Entry 6ZN1 (X-ray diffraction, 1.75 A resolution); this record covers chain AAA.

== Chain AAA ==
Protein: Trehalose phosphorylase/synthase
Source organism: Thermoproteus uzoniensis
Reference sequence: F2L613 (F2L613_THEU7); residue numbers follow UniProt; this construct covers 1-400
Chain sequence (400 residues; numbered 1 to 400; the number before each row is that of its first residue):
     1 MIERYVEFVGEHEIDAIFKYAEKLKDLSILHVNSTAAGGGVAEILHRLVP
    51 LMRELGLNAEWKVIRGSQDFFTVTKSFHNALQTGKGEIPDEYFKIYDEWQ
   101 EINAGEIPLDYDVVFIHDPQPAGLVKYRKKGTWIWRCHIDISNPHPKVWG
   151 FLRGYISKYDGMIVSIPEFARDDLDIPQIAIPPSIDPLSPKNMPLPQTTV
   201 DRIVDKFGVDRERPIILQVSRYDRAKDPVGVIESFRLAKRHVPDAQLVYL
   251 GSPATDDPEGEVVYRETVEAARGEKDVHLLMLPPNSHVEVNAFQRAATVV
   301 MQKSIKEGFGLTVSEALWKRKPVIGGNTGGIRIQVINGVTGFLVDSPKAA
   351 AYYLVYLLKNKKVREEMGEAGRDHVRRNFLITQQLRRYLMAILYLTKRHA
Small-molecule neighbours: oligosaccharide (beta-L-galactopyranose, alpha-D-glucopyranose units): S34, G39, G40, V41, I44, H78, D118, Q120, H138, I139, S165, P183, R221, A254, D256, E307, G308, F309, G310, L311
Reported in the primary citation:
  - binding site for beta-L-galactopyranose: R221, D256

== Overview ==
Ligands of chain AAA: oligosaccharide. From the paper: a binding site for beta-L-galactopyranose at R221 and
D256.
Chain AAA is Trehalose phosphorylase/synthase (Thermoproteus uzoniensis); the structure, Trehalose transferase
bound to alpha-D-glucopyranosyl-beta-galactopyranose from Thermoproteus uzoniensis, was determined by X-ray
diffraction together with 6ZJH, 6ZJ4, 6ZJ7 and 6ZMZ from the same study.
